PDB entry 2RDQ | X-ray diffraction, 1.31 A resolution | chain A

# Chain A
Name: 1-deoxypentalenic acid 11-beta hydroxylase; Fe(II)/alpha-ketoglutarate dependent hydroxylase
Organism: Streptomyces avermitilis
UniProt: Q82IZ1 (Q82IZ1_STRAW); numbering as in UniProt (aligned over 1-285)
Sequence (288 residues; each row starts with the number of its first residue; numbers below 1 keep their minus sign (Gly-2 is residue -2)):
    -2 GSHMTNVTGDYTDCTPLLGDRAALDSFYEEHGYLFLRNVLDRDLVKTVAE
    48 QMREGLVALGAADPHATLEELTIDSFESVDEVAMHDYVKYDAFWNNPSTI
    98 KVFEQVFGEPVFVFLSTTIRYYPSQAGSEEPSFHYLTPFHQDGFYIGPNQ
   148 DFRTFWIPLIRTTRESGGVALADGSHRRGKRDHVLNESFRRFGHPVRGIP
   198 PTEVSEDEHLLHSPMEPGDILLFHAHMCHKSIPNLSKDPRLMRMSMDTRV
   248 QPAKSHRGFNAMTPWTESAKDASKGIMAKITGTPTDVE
Unresolved in the structure: -2 to 1, 267-285
Differences from the reference sequence: expression tag (-2 to 0)
Swiss-Prot annotation at these positions:
  - binding site (substrate): Arg117, Arg188
  - binding site (2-oxoglutarate): His137 to Asp139, Trp153, Ser228, Arg240
  - binding site (Fe cation): His137, Asp139, His226
  - mutagenesis: Arg117 (R117Q: Abolishes 1-deoxypentalenic acid 11-beta-hydroxylase activity), Arg188 (R188Q: Strong reduction of 1-deoxypentalenic acid 11-beta-hydroxylase activity)
Ion coordination: Fe ion: His137, Asp139, His226 (together with 2-oxoglutaric acid)
Small-molecule neighbours: 2-oxoglutaric acid (AKG): Arg117, Tyr119, Thr134, His137, Asp139, Thr151, Trp153, Gly165, Val166, Phe220, His226, Ser228, Arg240, Ser242, Asp244, Arg246
Reported in the primary citation:
  - conformationally variable residues (side-chain flip): Tyr142
  - mutagenesis - R117Q (>4700-fold): abolished catalytic activity
  - mutagenesis - R188Q: decreased catalytic activity

# Summary
Chain A binds 2-oxoglutaric acid. The Fe ion site is built by His137, Asp139 and His226. From UniProt:
substrate-binding residues Arg117 and Arg188, 6 residues binding 2-oxoglutarate, 3 Fe cation-binding residues
and 2 mutagenesis sites. From the paper: R117Q abolishes catalytic activity; conformational variability at
Tyr142.
Chain A is 1-deoxypentalenic acid 11-beta hydroxylase; Fe(II)/alpha-ketoglutarate dependent hydroxylase
(Streptomyces avermitilis); the structure, Crystal Structure of PtlH with Fe/alpha ketoglutarate bound, was
determined by X-ray diffraction, deposited together with 2RDN, 2RDR and 2RDS.
